Entry 6UXV (electron microscopy, 4.70 A resolution (low resolution: residue-level contacts below are approximate; hydrogen-bond / salt-bridge calls are withheld)); this record covers chains G and H of the 15 polymer chains in the assembly.

Chain G:
Protein: SWI/SNF complex subunit SWI3
From: Saccharomyces cerevisiae (strain ATCC 204508 / S288c)
UniProt: P32591 (SWI3_YEAST); numbering as in UniProt (aligned over 1-825)
Sequence (825 residues; row label = number of the first residue in the row):
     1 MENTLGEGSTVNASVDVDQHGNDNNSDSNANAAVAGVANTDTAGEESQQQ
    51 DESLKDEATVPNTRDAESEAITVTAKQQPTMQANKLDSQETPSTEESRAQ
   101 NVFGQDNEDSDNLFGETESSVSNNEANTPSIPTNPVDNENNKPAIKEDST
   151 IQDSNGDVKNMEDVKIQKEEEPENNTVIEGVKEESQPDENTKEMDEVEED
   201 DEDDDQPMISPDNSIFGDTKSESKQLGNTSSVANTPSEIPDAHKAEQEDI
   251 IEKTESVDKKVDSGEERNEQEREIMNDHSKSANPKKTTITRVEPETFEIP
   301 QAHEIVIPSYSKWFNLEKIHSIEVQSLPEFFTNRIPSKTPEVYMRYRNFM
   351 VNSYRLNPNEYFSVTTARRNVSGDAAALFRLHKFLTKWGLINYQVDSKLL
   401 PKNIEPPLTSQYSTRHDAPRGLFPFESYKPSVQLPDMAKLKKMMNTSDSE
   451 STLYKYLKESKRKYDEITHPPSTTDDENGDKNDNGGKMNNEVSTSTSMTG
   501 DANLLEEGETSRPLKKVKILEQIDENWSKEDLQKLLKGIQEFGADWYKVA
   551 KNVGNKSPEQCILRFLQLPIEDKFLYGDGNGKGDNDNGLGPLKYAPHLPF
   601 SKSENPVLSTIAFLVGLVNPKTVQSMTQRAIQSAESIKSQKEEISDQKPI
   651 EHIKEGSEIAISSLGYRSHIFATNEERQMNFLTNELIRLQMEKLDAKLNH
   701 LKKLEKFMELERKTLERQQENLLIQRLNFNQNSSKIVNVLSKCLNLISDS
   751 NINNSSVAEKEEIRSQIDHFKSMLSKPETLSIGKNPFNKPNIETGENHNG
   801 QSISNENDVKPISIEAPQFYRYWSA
Unresolved in the structure: 1-516, 577-608, 656-676, 750-762, 780-825
Swiss-Prot annotation at these positions:
  - region: Leu-694 to Leu-722 (Leucine-zipper)
  - modified residue: Ser-88 (Phosphoserine), Ser-185 (Phosphoserine), Thr-235 (Phosphothreonine), Ser-657 (Phosphoserine)
  - mutagenesis: Asp-374 (D374A: Loss of DNA-binding), Lys-383 (K383D: Loss of DNA-binding; when associated with D-387), Lys-387 (K387D: Loss of DNA-binding; when associated with D-383), Asn-392 (N392A: Loss of DNA-binding)

Chain H:
Protein: Transcription regulatory protein SNF12
From: Saccharomyces cerevisiae (strain ATCC 204508 / S288c)
UniProt: P53628 (SNF12_YEAST); numbering as in UniProt (aligned over 1-566)
Sequence (566 residues; numbered 1 to 566; the number before each row is that of its first residue):
     1 MSKVMKPSNGKGSRKSSKAATPDTKNFFHAKKKDPVNQDKANNASQITPT
    51 VPHSHPSDMVIPDHLAELIPELYSFQQLVDSEKRLDHFIHLRNLHMKRMV
   101 AQWERSKLSQEFLYPHLNFPNVKFLRIFISNVSENQPWQMDTNNEADLMA
   151 LENATWTMRIEGRLLDNVQANDPAREKFSSFIESIVVDFKNKENDNVPST
   201 KFNAAPEENATEGPSDKKLNLNLPLQFSLPNGDNSTTTNTDQNNATMGEE
   251 TAKKDMSSTTPKLESVKWQYDPNNPVDFDGLDIKRVGSENVECTISILRK
   301 SSPEEPFMSYSPQLTAIIGLKSGTSHDAIFSIYKYIHLNELLTNDESAFE
   351 NLMGNRNNHNSNTSTSKMLDAASSQVSIVKLDTQLITLLPSSLKESSPDT
   401 MKLTDLLSLINSTHLLPLQPIEIDYTVRVDKASTYGELVLDIEVPDVNAL
   451 KFNNTQRESQIGAAELNENARELEQIKPKIALQDKEITSVLSNLHESNKR
   501 YRFFKKISEDPVKALNECIASTSNALKVLSGDEGYNEDMVRRANFYKENE
   551 AMLRENIEVILSNGRM
Unresolved in the structure: 1-65, 124-303, 346-374, 419-449, 563-566

Interface between chain G and chain H:
Pairs across the interface (48):
  Glu-559(G) with Glu-555(H)
  Ile-562(G) with Glu-555(H)
  Leu-566(G) with Phe-545(H)
  Gln-567(G) with Phe-545(H); Tyr-546(H)
  Leu-568(G) with Arg-541(H)
  Ile-570(G) with Arg-541(H)
  Phe-574(G) with Glu-537(H); Val-540(H)
  Val-615(G) with Lys-527(H)
  Gly-616(G) with Lys-527(H)
  Leu-617(G) with Leu-526(H); Lys-527(H)
  Val-618(G) with Leu-526(H)
  Gln-628(G) with Ile-519(H)
  Glu-635(G) with Val-512(H)
  Ser-639(G) with Asp-510(H)
  Arg-677(G) with Asp-80(H)
  Gln-690(G) with Glu-82(H)
  Met-691(G) with Leu-85(H)
  Leu-694(G) with Leu-85(H); Ile-89(H)
  Leu-698(G) with Ile-89(H)
  Leu-701(G) with Arg-92(H); Met-96(H)
  Lys-702(G) with Arg-92(H)
  Glu-705(G) with Met-96(H); Met-99(H)
  Met-708(G) with Met-99(H)
  Glu-709(G) with Met-99(H)
  Arg-712(G) with Trp-103(H); Ser-106(H); Gln-110(H)
  Gln-719(G) with Gln-110(H)
  Arg-726(G) with Phe-119(H)
  Gln-731(G) with Leu-338(H)
  Val-737(G) with Ala-316(H); Ile-317(H)
  Asn-738(G) with Tyr-335(H); Gln-384(H)
  Ser-741(G) with Gln-384(H)
  Ile-763(G) with Thr-315(H); Gly-319(H); Lys-321(H)
  Arg-764(G) with Thr-315(H)
  Ser-765(G) with Pro-312(H); Thr-315(H); Ala-316(H)
Other interface residues (no listed pair), chain G (39 interface residues in all): Leu-563, Gln-640, Ile-687, Glu-716, Ser-734
Other interface residues (no listed pair), chain H (36 interface residues in all): His-95, Ser-109, Ser-523, Asn-536, Met-552

Overview:
The interface between chain G and chain H involves 39 residues on one side and 36 on the other. UniProt lists
4 mutagenesis sites on chain G.
Here chain G is SWI/SNF complex subunit SWI3 and chain H is Transcription regulatory protein SNF12, both from
Saccharomyces cerevisiae (strain ATCC 204508 / S288c). Entry 6UXV (SWI/SNF Body Module) was determined by
electron microscopy (same publication as 6UXW).
